PDB entry 6RE0 | electron microscopy, 3.60 A resolution | chains 2 and 4 of the 31 polymer chains in the assembly

# Chain 2
Protein: ASA-2: Polytomella F-ATP synthase associated subunit 2
Organism: Polytomella sp. Pringsheim 198.80
Notes: engineered mutation(s): P165F, N167S
Amino-acid sequence (441 residues; numbered 5 to 445; the number before each row is that of its first residue):
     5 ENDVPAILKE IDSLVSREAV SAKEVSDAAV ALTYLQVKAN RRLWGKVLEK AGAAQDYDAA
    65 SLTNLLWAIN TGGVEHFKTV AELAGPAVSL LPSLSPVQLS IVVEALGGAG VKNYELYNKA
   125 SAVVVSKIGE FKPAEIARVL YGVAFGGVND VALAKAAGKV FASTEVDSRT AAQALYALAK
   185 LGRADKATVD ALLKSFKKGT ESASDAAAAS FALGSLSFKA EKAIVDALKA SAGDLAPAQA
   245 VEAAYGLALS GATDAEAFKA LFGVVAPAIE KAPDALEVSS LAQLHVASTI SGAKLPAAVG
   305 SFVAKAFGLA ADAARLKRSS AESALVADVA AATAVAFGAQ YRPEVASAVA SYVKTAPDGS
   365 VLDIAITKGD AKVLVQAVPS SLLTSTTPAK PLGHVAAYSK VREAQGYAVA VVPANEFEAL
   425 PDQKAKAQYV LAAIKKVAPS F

# Chain 4
Protein: Mitochondrial ATP synthase associated protein ASA4
Organism: Polytomella sp. Pringsheim 198.80
UniProtKB: D7NIZ2 (D7NIZ2_9CHLO); numbering as in UniProt (aligned over 1-294)
Amino-acid sequence (294 residues; numbered 1 to 294; the number before each row is that of its first residue):
     1 ATEPAVSKKE VLYFLSSKDA ESSTAVKSYL KSLYAGAQVE ATETDASELI AQLEKKYLSA
    61 QVVEPGVHNI ALPLGESGSA PVKRYAAELF NLGAQAGFEC PFIEVSKKFG QETATSETVK
   121 DVLNKTKSYV SADYNAALNE VLSSVEAEIN GPVLFDGKTE GFKKFAAKAK AVAVSRGLPA
   181 DTILAYCAGS ANEDAADKVS KEFFTWFESA YTADAAAEVK AIEAEAASIL DRHLAKPVAQ
   241 IRKEQASAYA SLLKRAETAK GAKWAEKYLE DVKAVQWFDA SVAEAPASGP KVAA
Unresolved in the structure: 1-4

# How chain 2 and chain 4 interact
Pairs across the interface - 66 pairs, chain 2 then chain 4:
  Arg46(2) with Ser288(4), hydrogen bond (side chain-backbone)
  Phe81(2) with Ala87(4), hydrophobic; Glu88(4); Asn91(4)
  Lys82(2) with Arg84(4)
  Ala85(2) with Arg84(4)
  Glu86(2) with Arg84(4), salt bridge
  Gly89(2) with Ala80(4)
  Lys116(2) with Ala87(4); Phe90(4); Tyr211(4), hydrogen bond (backbone-side chain)
  Asn117(2) with Lys83(4), hydrogen bond; Glu208(4)
  Tyr118(2) with Phe204(4), hydrophobic; Glu208(4), hydrogen bond (backbone-side chain)
  Glu119(2) with Lys83(4), salt bridge; Glu208(4), hydrogen bond (backbone-side chain)
  Asn122(2) with Lys201(4), hydrogen bond; Thr205(4)
  Asp154(2) with Lys201(4), salt bridge
  Val155(2) with Glu193(4); Asp197(4)
  Ala156(2) with Asp197(4), hydrogen bond (backbone-side chain)
  Lys159(2) with Asp194(4), salt bridge
  Arg187(2) with Glu193(4), salt bridge
  Glu274(2) with Tyr34(4)
  Pro277(2) with Tyr34(4), hydrophobic
  Asp278(2) with Lys27(4); Lys31(4)
  Glu281(2) with Leu15(4); Lys18(4), salt bridge
  Val282(2) with Leu15(4), hydrophobic; Leu30(4), hydrophobic
  Leu285(2) with Leu30(4), hydrophobic
  Ala302(2) with Tyr34(4)
  Val303(2) with Tyr34(4)
  Phe306(2) with Leu30(4); Tyr34(4), hydrophobic
  Lys309(2) with Leu33(4), hydrogen bond (side chain-backbone); Ala37(4), hydrogen bond (side chain-backbone); Val39(4)
  Leu313(2) with Leu12(4); Leu15(4); Tyr29(4), hydrophobic; Leu33(4), hydrophobic
  Asp316(2) with Leu12(4); Thr42(4), hydrogen bond
  Ala317(2) with Leu12(4); Leu15(4), hydrophobic
  Leu320(2) with Lys9(4); Leu12(4), hydrophobic; Tyr13(4), hydrophobic
  Lys321(2) with Leu12(4); Tyr13(4), hydrogen bond (side chain-backbone); Ser16(4); Gln95(4), hydrogen bond (side chain-backbone); Gly97(4)
  Ser323(2) with Glu99(4)
  Ser324(2) with Glu99(4); Lys107(4)
  Val357(2) with Thr44(4)
  Thr359(2) with Thr44(4)
  Asp362(2) with Val39(4)
  Gly363(2) with Thr42(4)
  Val365(2) with Thr42(4); Thr44(4)
Also at the interface, not in a pair above, chain 2 (42 interface residues in all): Ala88, Gly114, Ser125, Ile273
Also at the interface, not in a pair above, chain 4 (44 interface residues in all): Lys8, Gly36, Glu40, Ala41, Lys55, Ala71, Pro81, Lys198

# Summary
The interface between chain 2 and chain 4 involves 42 residues on one side and 44 on the other; the contacts
include 12 hydrogen bonds and 6 salt bridges. Among the polar pairs are Glu86(2)-Arg84(4), Glu119(2)-Lys83(4)
and Asp154(2)-Lys201(4).
Chain 2 is ASA-2: Polytomella F-ATP synthase associated subunit 2 and chain 4 is Mitochondrial ATP synthase
associated protein ASA4, both from Polytomella sp. Pringsheim 198.80; the structure, Cryo-EM structure of
Polytomella F-ATP synthase, Rotary substate 2A, monomer-masked refinement, was determined by electron
microscopy together with 6RD4, 6RD5, 6RD6, 6RD7, 6RD8, 6RD9 and 46 further entries from the same study.
